Entry 6PQR (electron microscopy, 3.40 A resolution); this record covers chains A and F of the 6 polymer chains in the assembly.

# Chain A
Molecule: DNA-mediated transposase
Organism: Helicoverpa zea
UniProt: B0F0C5 (B0F0C5_HELZE); residue numbers follow UniProt; this construct covers 17-507
Amino-acid sequence (497 residues; numbered 17 to 513; the number before each row is that of its first residue):
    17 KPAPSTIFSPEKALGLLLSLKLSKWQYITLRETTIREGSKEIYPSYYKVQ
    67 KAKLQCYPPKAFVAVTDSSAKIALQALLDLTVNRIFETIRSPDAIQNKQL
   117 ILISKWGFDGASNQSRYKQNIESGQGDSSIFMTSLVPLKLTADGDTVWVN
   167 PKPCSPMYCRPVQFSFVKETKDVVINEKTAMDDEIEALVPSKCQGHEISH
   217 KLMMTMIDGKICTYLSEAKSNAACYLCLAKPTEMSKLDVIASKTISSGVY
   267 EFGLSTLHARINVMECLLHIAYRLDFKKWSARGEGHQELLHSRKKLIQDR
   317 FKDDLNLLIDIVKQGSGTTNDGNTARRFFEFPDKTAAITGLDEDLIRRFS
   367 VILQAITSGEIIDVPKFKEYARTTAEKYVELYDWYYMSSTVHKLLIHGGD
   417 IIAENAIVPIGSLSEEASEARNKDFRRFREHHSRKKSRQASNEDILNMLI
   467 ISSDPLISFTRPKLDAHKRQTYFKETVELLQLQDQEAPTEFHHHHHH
Disordered / not traced: 17-20, 131-141, 245-252, 274, 509-513
Sequence notes: expression tag (508-513)
Metal / ion sites: Mg2+: Asp125, Asp224; Zn2+: Cys240, Cys243, His408, Lys409, His413; K+: Glu431, Glu435
Reported in the primary citation:
  - catalytic residues: Asp125, Asp224, Glu435 (citing earlier work)

# Chain F
Molecule: 24-nt DNA strand
Sequence (24 nucleotides; row label = number of the first residue in the row):
     1 TTTTCGATCCACCGTGAGATCTAG
Disordered / not traced: 23-24

# Chain A / chain F interface
Residue-residue contacts (14):
  Arg47(A) with DG6(F), salt bridge to the phosphate
  Ser61(A) with DC5(F), hydrogen bond to the phosphate; DG6(F), phosphate contact
  Tyr63(A) with DT3(F), sugar contact; DT4(F), hydrogen bond to the phosphate; DC5(F), base contact
  Lys64(A) with DT4(F), salt bridge to the phosphate; DC5(F), salt bridge to the phosphate
  Lys67(A) with DT4(F), salt bridge to the phosphate
  Lys451(A) with DA11(F), base contact; DC12(F), base contact
  Lys452(A) with DC10(F), base contact; DA11(F), base contact; DC12(F), sugar contact
Also at the interface, not in a pair above, chain A (8 interface residues in all): Lys40
Also at the interface, not in a pair above, chain F (8 interface residues in all): DT8

# Overview
The chain A/chain F interface involves 8 residues from each chain; the contacts include 2 hydrogen bonds and 4
salt bridges. Polar contacts include Ser61(A)-DC5(F), Tyr63(A)-DT4(F) and Arg47(A)-DG6(F). Asp125(A) and
Asp224(A) coordinate Mg2+. Cys240(A), Cys243(A), His408(A), Lys409(A) and His413(A) coordinate Zn2+. The paper
reports catalytic residues Asp125(A), Asp224(A) and Glu435(A).
Here chain A is DNA-mediated transposase (Helicoverpa zea) and chain F is a 24-nt DNA strand. Entry 6PQR
(Cryo-EM structure of HzTransib/intact TIR substrate DNA pre-reaction complex (PRC)) was determined by
electron microscopy, deposited together with 6PQU, 6PQX, 6PQY and 6PR5.
